PDB entry 9C22 | X-ray diffraction, 4.60 A resolution (low resolution: residue-level contacts below are approximate; hydrogen-bond / salt-bridge calls are withheld) | chains B and D of the 12 polymer chains in the assembly

Chain B:
Molecule: Hemagglutinin
From: Influenza A virus
Amino-acid sequence (504 residues; numbered -326 to 177; the number before each row is that of its first residue; numbers below 1 keep their minus sign (Gly-326 is residue -326)):
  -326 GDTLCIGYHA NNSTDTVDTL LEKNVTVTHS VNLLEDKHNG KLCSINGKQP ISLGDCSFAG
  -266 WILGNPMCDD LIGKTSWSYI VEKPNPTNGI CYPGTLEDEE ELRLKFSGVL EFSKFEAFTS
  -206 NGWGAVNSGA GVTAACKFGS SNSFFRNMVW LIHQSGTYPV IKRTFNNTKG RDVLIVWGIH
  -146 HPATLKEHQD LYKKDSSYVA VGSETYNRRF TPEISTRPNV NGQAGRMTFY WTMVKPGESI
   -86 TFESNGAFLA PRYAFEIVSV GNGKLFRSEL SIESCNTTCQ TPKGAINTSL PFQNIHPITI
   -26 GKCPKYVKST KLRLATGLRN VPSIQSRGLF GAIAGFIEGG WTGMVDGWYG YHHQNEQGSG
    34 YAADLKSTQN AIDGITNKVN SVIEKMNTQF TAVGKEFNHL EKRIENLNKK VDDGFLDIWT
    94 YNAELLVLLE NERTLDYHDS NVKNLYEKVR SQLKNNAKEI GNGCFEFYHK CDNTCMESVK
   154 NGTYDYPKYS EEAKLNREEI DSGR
Unresolved in the structure: -326 to 6, 175-177
Cystine bridges: Cys144-Cys148

Chain D:
Molecule: Antibody 3E1 Fab light chain
From: Homo sapiens
Notes: antibody fragment or engineered binder
Amino-acid sequence (214 residues; numbered 1 to 214; the number before each row is that of its first residue):
     1 DIQMTQSPAT LSASVGDRVS ITCRASQSIS SWLAWYQQKP GKAPKLLIYK ASSLESGVPS
    61 RFSGSGSGSE FTLTISSLQP DDFAIYYCQQ YNSYPWTFGQ GTKVEIKRTV AAPSVFIFPP
   121 SDEQLKSGTA SVVCLLNNFY PREAKVQWKV DNALQSGNSQ ESVTEQDSKD STYSLSSTLT
   181 LSKADYEKHK VYACEVTHQG LSSPVTKSFN RGEC
Unresolved in the structure: 213-214
Cystine bridges: Cys23-Cys88, Cys134-Cys194

How chain B and chain D interact:
Pairs across the interface (8):
  Leu38(B) with Tyr94(D)
  Gln42(B) with Trp32(D); Asn92(D)
  Ile45(B) with Trp32(D); Lys50(D)
  Asp46(B) with Ser30(D); Trp32(D)
  Thr49(B) with Lys50(D)

Overview:
Chain B and chain D each contribute 5 residues to their interface.
Chain B is Hemagglutinin (Influenza A virus) and chain D is Antibody 3E1 Fab light chain (Homo sapiens); the
structure, Crystal structure of chimeric hemagglutinin cH11/1 in complex with broad protective antibody 3E1,
was determined by X-ray diffraction together with 9C0U, 9C0X and 9C0V from the same study.
